4XSJ - chain A; structure by X-ray diffraction, 1.80 A resolution.

[Chain A]
Molecule: Lysozyme, Calcium uniporter protein, mitochondrial
From: Enterobacteria phage T4
Notes: EC 3.2.1.17
UniProt: chimeric construct of D9IEF7, Q8NE86: residues 1-161 from D9IEF7 (D9IEF7_BPT4) positions 1-161 (same numbers); residues 1075-1165 from Q8NE86 positions 75-165 (UniProt number = residue number - 1000)
Sequence (262 residues; each row starts with the number of its first residue; note: 911 numbers in that range are skipped by the numbering (no residue carries them; nothing is unmodelled there)):
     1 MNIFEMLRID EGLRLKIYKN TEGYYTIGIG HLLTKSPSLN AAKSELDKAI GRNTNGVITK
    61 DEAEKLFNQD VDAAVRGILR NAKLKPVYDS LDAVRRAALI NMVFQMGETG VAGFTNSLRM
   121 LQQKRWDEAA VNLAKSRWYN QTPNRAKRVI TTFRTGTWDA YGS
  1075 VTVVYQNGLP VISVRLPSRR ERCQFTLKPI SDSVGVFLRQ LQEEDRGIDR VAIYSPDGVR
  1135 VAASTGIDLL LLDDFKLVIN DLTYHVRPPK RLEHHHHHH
Not modelled in the structure: 1165-1173
Differences from the reference sequence: engineered mutation Asn-20 (Asp in D9IEF7), Thr-54 (Cys in D9IEF7), Ala-97 (Cys in D9IEF7); linker (162-163); expression tag (1166-1173)
UniProt features mapped onto this chain:
  - modified residue: Ser-1092 (Phosphoserine), Cys-1097 (S-glutathionyl cysteine)
From the paper describing this entry:
  - contacts within the chain: Ser-1092/Asp-1119 (hydrogen bond), Arg-1093/Glu-1118 (hydrogen bond)

[Summary]
The paper reports contacts within the chain involving Ser-1092, Asp-1119 and Arg-1093 among others.
Chain A is Lysozyme, Calcium uniporter protein, mitochondrial (Enterobacteria phage T4); the structure,
Crystal structure of the N-terminal domain of the human mitochondrial calcium uniporter fused with T4
lysozyme, was determined by X-ray diffraction, deposited together with 4XTB and 5BZ6.
